PDB entry 8H4K | electron microscopy, 3.10 A resolution | chains A and R of the 5 polymer chains in the assembly

# Chain A
Protein: engineered mini Galpha-Q subunit
Organism: Homo sapiens
Amino-acid sequence (362 residues; numbered 7 to 394; 26 numbers in that range are skipped by the numbering (no residue carries them; nothing is unmodelled there); the number before each row is that of its first residue):
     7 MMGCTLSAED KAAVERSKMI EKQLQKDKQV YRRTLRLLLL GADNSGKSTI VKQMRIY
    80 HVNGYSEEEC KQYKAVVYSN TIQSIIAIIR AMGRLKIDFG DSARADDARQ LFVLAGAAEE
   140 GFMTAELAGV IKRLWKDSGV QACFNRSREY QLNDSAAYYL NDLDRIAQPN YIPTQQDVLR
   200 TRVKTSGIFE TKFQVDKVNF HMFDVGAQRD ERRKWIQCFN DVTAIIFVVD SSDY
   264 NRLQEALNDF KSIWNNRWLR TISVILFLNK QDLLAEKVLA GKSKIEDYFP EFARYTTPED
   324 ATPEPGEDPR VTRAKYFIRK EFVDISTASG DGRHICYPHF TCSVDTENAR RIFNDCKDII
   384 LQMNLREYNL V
Not modelled in the structure: 7-12, 80-201

# Chain R
Protein: Free fatty acid receptor 4
Organism: Homo sapiens
UniProtKB: Q5NUL3 (FFAR4_HUMAN); residue numbers follow UniProt; this construct covers 1-361
Amino-acid sequence (361 residues; each row starts with the number of its first residue):
     1 MSPECARAAG DAPLRSLEQA NRTRFPFFSD VKGDHRLVLA AVETTVLVLI FAVSLLGNVC
    61 ALVLVARRRR RGATACLVLN LFCADLLFIS AIPLVLAVRW TEAWLLGPVA CHLLFYVMTL
   121 SGSVTILTLA AVSLERMVCI VHLQRGVRGP GRRARAVLLA LIWGYSAVAA LPLCVFFRVV
   181 PQRLPGADQE ISICTLIWPT IPGEISWDVS FVTLNFLVPG LVIVISYSKI LQITKASRKR
   241 LTVSLAYSES HQIRVSQQDF RLFRTLFLLM VSFFIMWSPI IITILLILIQ NFKQDLVIWP
   301 SLFFWVVAFT FANSALNPIL YNMTLCRNEW KKIFCCFWFP EKGAILTDTS VKRNDLSIIS
   361 G
Not modelled in the structure: 1-22, 186-189, 326-361
UniProt features mapped onto this chain:
  - modified residue: Thr347 (Phosphothreonine), Thr349 (Phosphothreonine), Ser350 (Phosphoserine), Ser357 (Phosphoserine), Ser360 (Phosphoserine)
  - glycosylation: Asn21 (N-linked (GlcNAc...) asparagine)
Disulfides: Cys111-Cys194
Small-molecule neighbours: WPT (3-(4-{[(3-phenoxyphenyl)methyl]amino}phenyl)propanoic acid): Phe27, Phe88, Phe115, Met118, Thr119, Gly122, Ser123, Ile126, Leu173, Phe177, Leu196, Trp198, Glu204, Trp207, Asp208, Phe211, Trp277, Ile280, Ile281, Ile284, Ile287, Leu288, Phe303, Val307

# Chain A / chain R interface
Contacting residue pairs (37; chain A residue first):
  Arg39(A) - Gly146(R)
  Val217(A) - Arg145(R)
  Arg342(A) - Leu245(R)  hydrogen bond (side chain-backbone)
  Arg342(A) - Ala246(R)
  Val346(A) - Tyr247(R)  hydrophobic
  Val346(A) - His251(R)
  Asp347(A) - His251(R)  salt bridge
  Thr350(A) - His251(R)
  Thr350(A) - Arg254(R)
  Ala351(A) - Arg254(R)  hydrogen bond (backbone-side chain)
  Gly353(A) - Arg254(R)
  Ile358(A) - Arg238(R)
  Ile358(A) - Tyr247(R)
  Cys359(A) - Tyr247(R)  hydrogen bond (backbone-side chain)
  Tyr360(A) - Leu245(R)  hydrophobic
  Pro361(A) - Leu245(R)
  Pro361(A) - Tyr247(R)
  His362(A) - Leu245(R)
  Asn377(A) - Arg240(R)
  Asp378(A) - Arg240(R)  salt bridge
  Asp381(A) - Ser237(R)  hydrogen bond
  Leu384(A) - Ile233(R)  hydrophobic
  Gln385(A) - Arg238(R)
  Asn387(A) - Cys139(R)
  Asn387(A) - Ile140(R)
  Asn387(A) - Leu143(R)
  Leu388(A) - Ile140(R)  hydrophobic
  Leu388(A) - Thr234(R)
  Leu388(A) - Leu262(R)  hydrophobic
  Tyr391(A) - Thr74(R)  hydrogen bond
  Tyr391(A) - Arg136(R)  hydrogen bond (backbone-side chain)
  Tyr391(A) - Cys139(R)
  Asn392(A) - Asn322(R)
  Asn392(A) - Thr324(R)  hydrogen bond
  Asn392(A) - Leu325(R)
  Leu393(A) - Arg136(R)
  Leu393(A) - Leu262(R)
Also at the interface, not in a pair above, chain A (28 interface residues in all): Lys216, Lys343, Ser352, Lys380, Ile383
Also at the interface, not in a pair above, chain R (29 interface residues in all): Gln144, Leu241, Val255, Gln257, Thr265, Leu266, Tyr321, Met323

# In short
28 residues of chain A face 29 of chain R across their interface, with 7 hydrogen bonds and 2 salt bridges.
Polar pairs include Asp347(A)-His251(R), Asp378(A)-Arg240(R) and Arg342(A)-Leu245(R). Bound to chain R:
compound WPT.
Here chain A is engineered mini Galpha-Q subunit and chain R is Free fatty acid receptor 4, both from Homo
sapiens. Entry 8H4K (GW9508-bound FFAR4 in complex with Gq) was determined by electron microscopy together
with 8H4I, 8H4L and 8IYS from the same study.
